PDB entry 6D56 | X-ray diffraction, 1.68 A resolution | chains A and B of the 3 polymer chains in the assembly

[Chain A]
Protein: GTPase HRas
From: Homo sapiens
Notes: engineered mutation(s): Y64A
Reference sequence: P01112 (RASH_HUMAN); residues 1-166 here = UniProt positions 1-166
Chain sequence (167 residues; row label = number of the first residue in the row; numbering starts at 0):
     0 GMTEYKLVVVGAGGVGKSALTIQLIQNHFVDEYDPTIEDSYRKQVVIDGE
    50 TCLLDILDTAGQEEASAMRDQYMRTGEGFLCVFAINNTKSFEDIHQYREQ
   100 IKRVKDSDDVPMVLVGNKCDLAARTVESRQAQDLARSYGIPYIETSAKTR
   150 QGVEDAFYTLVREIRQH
Not modelled in the structure: 0
Modified residues: Cys51 (S-hydroxycysteine; CSO)
Differences from the reference sequence: expression tag (0); conflict Ala64 (Tyr in P01112)
Metal / ion sites: Mg2+: Ser17, Thr35 (together with GMP-PNP)
Ligand contacts: GMP-PNP (GNP; phosphoaminophosphonic acid-guanylate ester): Ala11, Gly12, Gly13, Val14, Gly15, Lys16, Ser17, Ala18, Phe28, Val29, Asp30, Glu31, Tyr32, Asp33, Pro34, Thr35, Thr58, Ala59, Gly60, Gln61, Asn116, Lys117, Asp119, Leu120, Ser145, Ala146, Lys147

[Chain B]
Protein: Son of sevenless homolog 1
From: Homo sapiens
Reference sequence: Q07889 (SOS1_HUMAN); residues 566-1046 here = UniProt positions 566-1046
Chain sequence (482 residues; numbered 565 to 1046; the number before each row is that of its first residue):
   565 GQMRLPSADVYRFAEPDSEENIIFEENMQPKAGIPIIKAGTVIKLIERLT
   615 YHMYADPNFVRTFLTTYRSFCKPQELLSLIIERFEIPEPEPTEADRIAIE
   665 NGDQPLSAELKRFRKEYIQPVQLRVLNVCRHWVEHHFYDFERDAYLLQRM
   715 EEFIGTVRGKAMKKWVESITKIIQRKKIARDNGPGHNITFQSSPPTVEWH
   765 ISRPGHIETFDLLTLHPIEIARQLTLLESDLYRAVQPSELVGSVWTKEDK
   815 EINSPNLLKMIRHTTNLTLWFEKCIVETENLEERVAVVSRIIEILQVFQE
   865 LNNFNGVLEVVSAMNSSPVYRLDHTFEQIPSRQKKILEEAHELSEDHYKK
   915 YLAKLRSINPPCVPFFGIYLTNILKTEEGNPEVLKRHGKELINFSKRRKV
   965 AEITGEIQQYQNQPYCLRVESDIKRFFENLNPMGNSMEKEFTDYLFNKSL
  1015 EIEPRNPKPLPRFPKKYSYPLKSPGVRPSNPR
Not modelled in the structure: 591-596, 744-750
Differences from the reference sequence: expression tag (565)
Ligand contacts: FVM (6-chloro-2-(2,6-diazaspiro[3.3]heptan-2-yl)-4-(3,5-dimethyl-1H-pyrazol-4-yl)-1-[(4-fluoro-3,5-dimethylphenyl)methyl]-1H-benzimidazole): Val852, Val875, Met878, Asn879, Val883, Tyr884, Leu886, Asp887, Thr889, Phe890, Ile893, Lys898, Leu901, Glu902, His905, Glu909
What the authors report for this chain:
  - conformationally variable residues (side-chain flip): Glu902
  - binding site for FVM: Asp887 (proposed by the authors, not directly observed)

[Interface between chain A and chain B]
Contacting residue pairs (64):
  Met1(A) - Arg920(B)
  Gln22(A) - Thr753(B)
  Ile24(A) - Asn976(B)
  Gln25(A) - Ile752(B)
  Gln25(A) - Asn976(B)
  Asn26(A) - Asn751(B)
  Asn26(A) - Ile752(B)
  Asn26(A) - Thr753(B)  hydrogen bond (backbone-backbone)
  Asn26(A) - Phe754(B)
  Asn26(A) - Pro978(B)
  His27(A) - Asn751(B)  hydrogen bond (side chain-backbone)
  Glu31(A) - Arg739(B)
  Asp33(A) - Arg694(B)  hydrogen bond (backbone-side chain)
  Asp33(A) - Ser732(B)
  Asp33(A) - Ile736(B)
  Asp33(A) - Arg739(B)  salt bridge
  Pro34(A) - Arg694(B)
  Pro34(A) - Trp729(B)  hydrogen bond (backbone-side chain)
  Pro34(A) - Ser732(B)
  Thr35(A) - Trp729(B)  hydrogen bond (backbone-side chain)
  Ile36(A) - Leu687(B)  hydrophobic
  Ile36(A) - Leu690(B)
  Ile36(A) - Asn691(B)
  Ile36(A) - Trp729(B)
  Glu37(A) - Ala619(B)
  Glu37(A) - Pro621(B)
  Glu37(A) - Asn691(B)  hydrogen bond (backbone-side chain)
  Glu37(A) - His695(B)
  Asp38(A) - Arg694(B)  salt bridge
  Asp38(A) - His695(B)  salt bridge
  Ser39(A) - Pro621(B)
  Ser39(A) - Asn622(B)
  Arg41(A) - Gln973(B)
  Lys42(A) - Gln973(B)
  Gln43(A) - Leu919(B)  hydrogen bond (side chain-backbone)
  Gln43(A) - Arg920(B)
  Gln43(A) - Ser921(B)
  Gln43(A) - Ile922(B)  hydrogen bond (side chain-backbone)
  Gln43(A) - Pro924(B)
  Gln43(A) - Gln973(B)  hydrogen bond (backbone-side chain)
  Gln43(A) - Tyr974(B)  hydrogen bond
  Val44(A) - Asn923(B)
  Val45(A) - Ser921(B)
  Val45(A) - Ile922(B)
  Val45(A) - Asn923(B)  hydrogen bond (backbone-side chain)
  Thr50(A) - Arg920(B)
  Thr50(A) - Ser921(B)  hydrogen bond (side chain-backbone)
  Leu56(A) - Pro621(B)  hydrophobic
  Gln61(A) - Lys728(B)  hydrogen bond
  Gln61(A) - Trp729(B)
  Glu63(A) - Ala725(B)
  Glu63(A) - Lys728(B)  salt bridge
  Glu63(A) - Trp729(B)
  Ala64(A) - Trp729(B)
  Ala66(A) - Lys679(B)
  Met67(A) - Pro684(B)  hydrophobic
  Met67(A) - Arg688(B)
  Gln70(A) - Met617(B)
  Gln70(A) - Tyr618(B)
  Gln70(A) - Ala619(B)  hydrogen bond (side chain-backbone)
  Gln70(A) - Arg688(B)
  Arg149(A) - Thr753(B)
  Arg149(A) - Gln755(B)  hydrogen bond
  Glu153(A) - Gln755(B)
Interface residues without a listed pair, chain A (32 interface residues in all): Arg73, Lys147, Thr148
Interface residues without a listed pair, chain B (36 interface residues in all): Glu698, Gln977

[Overview]
32 residues of chain A and 36 residues of chain B are in contact; the contacts include 15 hydrogen bonds and 4
salt bridges. Polar pairs include Asp33(A)-Arg739(B), Asp38(A)-Arg694(B) and Asp38(A)-His695(B). Ligands of
chain A: GMP-PNP. Chain B binds compound FVM. The paper reports a binding site for FVM at Asp887(B);
conformational variability at Glu902(B).
Chain A is GTPase HRas and chain B is Son of sevenless homolog 1, both from Homo sapiens; the structure,
Ras:SOS:Ras in complex with a small molecule activator, was determined by X-ray diffraction, deposited
together with 6D55, 6D59, 6D5E, 6D5G, 6D5H, 6D5J and 4 further entries.
